6PB5 - chains C and D of the 10 polymer chains in the assembly; structure by electron microscopy, 4.52 A resolution (low resolution: residue-level contacts below are approximate; hydrogen-bond / salt-bridge calls are withheld).

# Chain C
Protein: DNA-directed RNA polymerase subunit beta
From: Escherichia coli
Notes: EC 2.7.7.6
UniProt: B7MIX3 (RPOB_ECO45); residues 1-1342 here = UniProt positions 1-1342
Amino-acid sequence (1342 residues; numbered 1 to 1342; the number before each row is that of its first residue):
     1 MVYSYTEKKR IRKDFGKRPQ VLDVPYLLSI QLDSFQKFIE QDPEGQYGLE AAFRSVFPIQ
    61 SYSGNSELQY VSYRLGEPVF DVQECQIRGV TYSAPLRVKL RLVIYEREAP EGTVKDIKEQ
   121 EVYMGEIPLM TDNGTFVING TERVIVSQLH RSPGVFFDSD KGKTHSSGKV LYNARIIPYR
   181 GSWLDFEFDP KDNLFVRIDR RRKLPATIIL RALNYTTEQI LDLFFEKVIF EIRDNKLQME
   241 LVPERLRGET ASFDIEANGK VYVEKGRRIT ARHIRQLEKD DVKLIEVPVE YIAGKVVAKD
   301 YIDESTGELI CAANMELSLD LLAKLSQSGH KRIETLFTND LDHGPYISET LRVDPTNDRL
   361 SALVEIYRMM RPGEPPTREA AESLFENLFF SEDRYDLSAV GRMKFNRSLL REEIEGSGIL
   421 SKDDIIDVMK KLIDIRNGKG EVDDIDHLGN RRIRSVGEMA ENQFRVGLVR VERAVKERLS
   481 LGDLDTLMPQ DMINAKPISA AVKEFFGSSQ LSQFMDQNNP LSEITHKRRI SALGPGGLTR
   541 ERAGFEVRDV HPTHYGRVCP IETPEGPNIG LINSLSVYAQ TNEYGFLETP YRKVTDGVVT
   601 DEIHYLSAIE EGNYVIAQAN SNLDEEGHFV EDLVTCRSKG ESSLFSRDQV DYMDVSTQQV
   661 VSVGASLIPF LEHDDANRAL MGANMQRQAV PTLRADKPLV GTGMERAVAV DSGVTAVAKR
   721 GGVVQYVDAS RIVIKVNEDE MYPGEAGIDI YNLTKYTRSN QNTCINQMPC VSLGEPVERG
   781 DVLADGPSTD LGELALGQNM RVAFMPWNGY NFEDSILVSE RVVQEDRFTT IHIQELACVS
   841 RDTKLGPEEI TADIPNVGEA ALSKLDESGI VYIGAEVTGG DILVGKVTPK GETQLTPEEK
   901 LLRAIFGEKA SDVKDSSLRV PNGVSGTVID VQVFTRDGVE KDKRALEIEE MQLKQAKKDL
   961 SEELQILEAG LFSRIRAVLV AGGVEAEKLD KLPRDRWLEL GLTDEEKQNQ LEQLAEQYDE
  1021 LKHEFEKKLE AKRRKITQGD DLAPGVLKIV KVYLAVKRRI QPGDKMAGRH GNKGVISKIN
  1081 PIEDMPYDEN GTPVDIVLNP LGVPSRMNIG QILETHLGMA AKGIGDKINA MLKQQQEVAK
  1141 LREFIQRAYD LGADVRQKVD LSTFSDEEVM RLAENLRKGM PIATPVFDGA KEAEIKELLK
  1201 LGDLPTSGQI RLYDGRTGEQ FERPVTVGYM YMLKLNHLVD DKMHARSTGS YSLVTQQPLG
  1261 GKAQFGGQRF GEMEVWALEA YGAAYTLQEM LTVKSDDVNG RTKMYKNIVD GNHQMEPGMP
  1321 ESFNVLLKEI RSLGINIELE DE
Disordered / not traced: 1-2, 936-941
Curated features (UniProtKB/Swiss-Prot):
  - modified residue (N6-acetyllysine): Lys1022, Lys1200

# Chain D
Protein: DNA-directed RNA polymerase subunit beta'
From: Escherichia coli
Notes: EC 2.7.7.6
UniProt: P0A8T8 (RPOC_ECO57); residue numbers follow UniProt; this construct covers 1-1407
Amino-acid sequence (1407 residues; row label = number of the first residue in the row):
     1 MKDLLKFLKA QTKTEEFDAI KIALASPDMI RSWSFGEVKK PETINYRTFK PERDGLFCAR
    61 IFGPVKDYEC LCGKYKRLKH RGVICEKCGV EVTQTKVRRE RMGHIELASP TAHIWFLKSL
   121 PSRIGLLLDM PLRDIERVLY FESYVVIEGG MTNLERQQIL TEEQYLDALE EFGDEFDAKM
   181 GAEAIQALLK SMDLEQECEQ LREELNETNS ETKRKKLTKR IKLLEAFVQS GNKPEWMILT
   241 VLPVLPPDLR PLVPLDGGRF ATSDLNDLYR RVINRNNRLK RLLDLAAPDI IVRNEKRMLQ
   301 EAVDALLDNG RRGRAITGSN KRPLKSLADM IKGKQGRFRQ NLLGKRVDYS GRSVITVGPY
   361 LRLHQCGLPK KMALELFKPF IYGKLELRGL ATTIKAAKKM VEREEAVVWD ILDEVIREHP
   421 VLLNRAPTLH RLGIQAFEPV LIEGKAIQLH PLVCAAYNAD FDGDQMAVHV PLTLEAQLEA
   481 RALMMSTNNI LSPANGEPII VPSQDVVLGL YYMTRDCVNA KGEGMVLTGP KEAERLYRSG
   541 LASLHARVKV RITEYEKDAN GELVAKTSLK DTTVGRAILW MIVPKGLPYS IVNQALGKKA
   601 ISKMLNTCYR ILGLKPTVIF ADQIMYTGFA YAARSGASVG IDDMVIPEKK HEIISEAEAE
   661 VAEIQEQFQS GLVTAGERYN KVIDIWAAAN DRVSKAMMDN LQTETVINRD GQEEKQVSFN
   721 SIYMMADSGA RGSAAQIRQL AGMRGLMAKP DGSIIETPIT ANFREGLNVL QYFISTHGAR
   781 KGLADTALKT ANSGYLTRRL VDVAQDLVVT EDDCGTHEGI MMTPVIEGGD VKEPLRDRVL
   841 GRVTAEDVLK PGTADILVPR NTLLHEQWCD LLEENSVDAV KVRSVVSCDT DFGVCAHCYG
   901 RDLARGHIIN KGEAIGVIAA QSIGEPGTQL TMRTFHIGGA ASRAAAESSI QVKNKGSIKL
   961 SNVKSVVNSS GKLVITSRNT ELKLIDEFGR TKESYKVPYG AVLAKGDGEQ VAGGETVANW
  1021 DPHTMPVITE VSGFVRFTDM IDGQTITRQT DELTGLSSLV VLDSAERTAG GKDLRPALKI
  1081 VDAQGNDVLI PGTDMPAQYF LPGKAIVQLE DGVQISSGDT LARIPQESGG TKDITGGLPR
  1141 VADLFEARRP KEPAILAEIS GIVSFGKETK GKRRLVITPV DGSDPYEEMI PKWRQLNVFE
  1201 GERVERGDVI SDGPEAPHDI LRLRGVHAVT RYIVNEVQDV YRLQGVKIND KHIEVIVRQM
  1261 LRKATIVNAG SSDFLEGEQV EYSRVKIANR ELEANGKVGA TYSRDLLGIT KASLATESFI
  1321 SAASFQETTR VLTEAAVAGK RDELRGLKEN VIVGRLIPAG TGYAYHQDRM RRRAAGEAPA
  1381 APQVTAEDAS ASLAELLNAG LGGSDNE
Disordered / not traced: 1-14, 933-947, 1127-1136, 1377-1407
Ion coordination: Zn2+ site 1: Cys70, Cys72, Cys88; Mg2+: Asp460, Asp462, Asp464; Zn2+ site 2: Cys814, Cys888, Cys895, Cys898
Curated features (UniProtKB/Swiss-Prot):
  - binding site (Zn(2+)): Cys70, Cys72, Cys85, Cys88, Cys814, Cys888, Cys895, Cys898
  - binding site (Mg(2+)): Asp460, Asp462, Asp464
  - modified residue: Lys972 (N6-acetyllysine)

# Interface between chain C and chain D
Contacting residue pairs (229; chain C residue first):
  His165(C) with Glu1066(D)
  Phe545(C) with Ala784(D)
  Arg548(C) with Arg780(D)
  Asp549(C) with Arg780(D)
  Val550(C) with Phe773(D); His777(D); Arg780(D)
  His554(C) with Leu770(D); Phe773(D)
  Pro560(C) with Phe773(D); Thr776(D)
  Ile561(C) with Tyr772(D)
  Thr563(C) with Arg780(D)
  Glu565(C) with Leu783(D)
  Ile569(C) with Arg780(D); Leu783(D)
  Gly570(C) with Arg780(D)
  Leu633(C) with Val661(D); Ala662(D); Gln665(D)
  Glu641(C) with Tyr679(D)
  Leu644(C) with Gln665(D); Arg678(D)
  Leu671(C) with Tyr772(D)
  Glu672(C) with Gly766(D); Leu767(D)
  His673(C) with Phe763(D); Arg764(D); Glu765(D)
  Asp674(C) with Leu767(D); Tyr772(D)
  Asp675(C) with Tyr772(D)
  Ala676(C) with Tyr772(D); Thr776(D)
  Ala679(C) with Tyr772(D)
  Phe804(C) with Ala637(D); Ser638(D)
  Met805(C) with Gly636(D); Ala637(D); Ser638(D)
  Pro806(C) with Ala637(D)
  Asn808(C) with Pro359(D); Tyr360(D); Ala633(D)
  Gly809(C) with Val357(D)
  Tyr810(C) with Pro359(D); Tyr360(D)
  Phe812(C) with Val357(D); Ser503(D); Gln504(D); Asp505(D)
  Glu813(C) with Asp460(D); Phe461(D); Gln504(D)
  Asp814(C) with Asp460(D); Phe461(D)
  Ala861(C) with Arg403(D)
  Gln1061(C) with Lys445(D)
  Pro1062(C) with Lys445(D)
  Lys1065(C) with Asp462(D)
  Val1075(C) with Phe461(D); Gly463(D)
  Ser1077(C) with Thr356(D)
  Pro1100(C) with Ser638(D); Val639(D)
  Leu1101(C) with Gln504(D); Asp505(D); Arg731(D)
  Pro1104(C) with Gln736(D); Leu740(D)
  Ser1105(C) with Arg731(D); Gln736(D)
  Met1107(C) with Gln736(D); Gln739(D); Phe763(D)
  Ile1109(C) with Phe763(D)
  His1116(C) with Ile641(D)
  Phe1187(C) with Val769(D)
  Glu1192(C) with Lys650(D)
  Lys1196(C) with Asp642(D)
  Ser1207(C) with Ile641(D)
  Glu1219(C) with Arg634(D)
  Glu1222(C) with Arg634(D); Ser635(D)
  Arg1223(C) with Ser638(D); Asp643(D); Phe719(D); Asn720(D); Ser721(D)
  Pro1224(C) with Ser638(D)
  Thr1226(C) with Val639(D); Gly640(D)
  Val1239(C) with Lys445(D)
  Lys1242(C) with Val354(D); Gln465(D)
  Met1243(C) with Ser353(D); Lys371(D)
  His1244(C) with Arg352(D)
  Ala1245(C) with Gly351(D); Arg352(D); Met372(D); Glu375(D)
  Arg1246(C) with Ser350(D); Glu375(D)
  Thr1248(C) with Asp348(D)
  Leu1253(C) with Pro251(D); Val253(D); Ala261(D)
  Val1254(C) with Ser263(D)
  Thr1255(C) with Arg337(D)
  Gln1257(C) with Asn341(D)
  Pro1258(C) with Arg346(D)
  Leu1259(C) with Arg346(D)
  Lys1262(C) with Arg352(D); Gln465(D)
  Gly1267(C) with Arg346(D); Val347(D)
  Gln1268(C) with Lys345(D); Arg346(D); Arg352(D)
  Arg1269(C) with Arg339(D); Gln340(D); Lys345(D); Arg346(D)
  Phe1270(C) with Gly344(D); Lys345(D); Val347(D); Asn424(D); His469(D)
  Glu1272(C) with Arg339(D)
  Met1273(C) with Gly794(D); Thr797(D); Arg798(D)
  Glu1274(C) with Thr428(D)
  Val1275(C) with Gly344(D)
  Trp1276(C) with Arg798(D); Val801(D); Val917(D); Lys1348(D)
  Ala1277(C) with Gln921(D)
  Glu1279(C) with Lys1348(D)
  Ala1280(C) with Val917(D); Ile918(D)
  Tyr1281(C) with Arg431(D); Glu479(D); Leu483(D); Met484(D)
  Gly1282(C) with Gly1360(D); Thr1361(D)
  Ala1283(C) with Glu479(D); Thr1361(D)
  Ala1284(C) with Ala1359(D); Thr1361(D); Gly1362(D)
  Tyr1285(C) with Thr473(D); Thr1361(D)
  Thr1286(C) with Glu479(D)
  Gln1288(C) with Leu1356(D)
  Glu1289(C) with Lys345(D)
  Met1290(C) with Leu342(D); Lys345(D)
  Leu1291(C) with Leu342(D); Leu343(D); Lys345(D); Val1351(D)
  Thr1292(C) with Lys345(D); Gly1354(D)
  Val1293(C) with Lys345(D)
  Lys1294(C) with Lys345(D); Arg346(D)
  Ser1295(C) with Asn341(D); Lys345(D)
  Asp1296(C) with Asn341(D); Leu342(D)
  His1313(C) with Leu472(D); Thr473(D); Leu474(D); Glu475(D)
  Pro1317(C) with Gly1354(D)
  Gly1318(C) with Val1353(D); Gly1354(D); Arg1355(D)
  Met1319(C) with Val1353(D)
  Pro1320(C) with Leu342(D); Ile1352(D); Val1353(D); Gly1354(D)
  Glu1321(C) with Arg337(D)
  Ser1322(C) with Arg337(D); Leu342(D)
  Phe1323(C) with Ile1352(D); Val1353(D)
  Val1325(C) with Leu249(D); Arg337(D)
  Leu1326(C) with Ile331(D); Arg337(D); Phe338(D)
  Lys1328(C) with Met102(D); Leu245(D)
  Glu1329(C) with Leu327(D); Met330(D); Ile331(D); Arg337(D)
  Ile1330(C) with Trp115(D)
  Arg1331(C) with Trp33(D); Met102(D); Pro243(D)
  Ser1332(C) with Leu307(D); Leu327(D)
  Leu1333(C) with His113(D); Trp115(D); Leu307(D)
  Gly1334(C) with Ala25(D); His113(D)
  Ile1335(C) with Ala25(D); Phe116(D); Ala1336(D)
  Asn1336(C) with Ile22(D); Ala23(D); Leu24(D); Ala25(D); Trp33(D)
  Ile1337(C) with Trp33(D)
  Glu1338(C) with Ile22(D); Trp33(D); Arg1341(D)
  Glu1340(C) with Ile20(D); Arg1341(D)
  Glu1342(C) with Arg1355(D)
Also at the interface, not in a pair above, chain C (130 interface residues in all): Tyr555, Asp632, Phe645, Val660, Ser815, Ile1076, Phe1221, Val1225, Ser1247, Gly1260, Gly1266, Tyr1305, Ile1308
Also at the interface, not in a pair above, chain D (147 interface residues in all): Ile114, Trp236, Leu239, Leu252, Thr262, Tyr349, Leu376, Pro451, Cys454, Ala459, Tyr512, Tyr537, Ala632, Met644, Ile646, Pro750, Asp785, Leu788, Ser793, Asp802, Leu1332, Leu1347

# In short
Chain C and chain D form an interface of 130 and 147 residues respectively. The Zn2+ site 1 is built by
Cys70(D), Cys72(D) and Cys88(D). Asp460(D), Asp462(D) and Asp464(D) coordinate Mg2+. Curated annotation
(UniProt) lists 8 Zn2+-binding residues and 3 Mg2+-binding residues on chain D.
Chain C is DNA-directed RNA polymerase subunit beta and chain D is DNA-directed RNA polymerase subunit beta',
both from Escherichia coli; the structure, The E. coli class-II CAP-dependent transcription activation complex
at the state 1 architecture, was determined by electron microscopy (same publication as 6PB4 and 6PB6).
